Entry 5W0I (X-ray diffraction, 1.43 A resolution); this record covers chain A.

# Chain A
Molecule: CREB-binding protein
Organism: Mus musculus
Notes: EC 2.3.1.48; fragment: Bromodomain
Reference sequence: P45481 (CBP_MOUSE); residues 1082-1197 here correspond to UniProt positions 1083-1198 (UniProt number = residue number + 1)
Sequence (148 residues; numbered 1050 to 1197; the number before each row is that of its first residue):
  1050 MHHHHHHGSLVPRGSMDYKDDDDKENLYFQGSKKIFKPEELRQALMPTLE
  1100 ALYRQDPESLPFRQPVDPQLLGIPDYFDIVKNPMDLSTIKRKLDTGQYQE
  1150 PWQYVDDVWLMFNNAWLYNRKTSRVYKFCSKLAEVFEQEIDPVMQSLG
Disordered / not traced: 1050-1083
Differences from the reference sequence: initiating methionine (1050); expression tag (1051-1081)
Swiss-Prot annotation at these positions:
  - region: Asn1162 to Lys1180 (Interaction with ASF1A)
Small-molecule neighbours: Cpd8 (9UA; 1-{3-[7-(difluoromethyl)-6-(1-methyl-1H-pyrazol-4-yl)-3,4-dihydroquinolin-1(2H)-yl]-1-[(3S)-oxolan-3-yl]-1,4,6,7-tetrahydro-5H-pyrazolo[4,3-c]pyridin-5-yl}ethan-1-one): Pro1106, Leu1109, Pro1110, Phe1111, Val1115, Leu1120, Ile1122, Tyr1125, Ala1164, Tyr1167, Asn1168, Arg1173, Val1174, Phe1177

# Overview
Chain A binds Cpd8.
Chain A is CREB-binding protein (Mus musculus); the structure, CREBBP Bromodomain in complex with Cpd8
(1-(3-(7-(difluoromethyl)-6-(1-methyl-1H-pyrazol-4-yl)-3,4-dihydroquinolin-1(2H)-yl)-1-(tetrahydrofuran-3-yl)-1,4,6,7-tetrahydro-5H-pyrazolo[4,3-c]pyridin-5-yl)ethan-1-one),
was determined by X-ray diffraction, deposited together with 5W0F, 5W0L and 5W0Q.
